PDB entry 3HDY | X-ray diffraction, 2.40 A resolution | chains A and I

== Chain A (and I) ==
Molecule: UDP-galactopyranose mutase
Source organism: Deinococcus radiodurans
Notes: EC 5.4.99.9; chain I of this document is another copy of the same molecule, construct and numbering; everything in this record applies to it too
UniProt: Q9RYF1 (Q9RYF1_DEIRA); residue numbers follow UniProt; this construct covers 1-397
Amino-acid sequence (397 residues; row label = number of the first residue in the row):
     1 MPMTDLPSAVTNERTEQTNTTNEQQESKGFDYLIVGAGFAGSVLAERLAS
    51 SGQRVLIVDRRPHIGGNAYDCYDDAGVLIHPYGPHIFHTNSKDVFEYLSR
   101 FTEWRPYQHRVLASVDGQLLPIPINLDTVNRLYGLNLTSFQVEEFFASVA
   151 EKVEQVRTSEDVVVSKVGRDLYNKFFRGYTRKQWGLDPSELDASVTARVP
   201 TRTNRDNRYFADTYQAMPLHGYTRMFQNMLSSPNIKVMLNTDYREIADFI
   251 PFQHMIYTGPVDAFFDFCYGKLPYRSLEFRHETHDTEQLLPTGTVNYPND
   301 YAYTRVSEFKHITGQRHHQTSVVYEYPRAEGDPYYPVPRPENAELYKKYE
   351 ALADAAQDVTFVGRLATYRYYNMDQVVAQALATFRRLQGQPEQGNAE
Disordered / not traced: 1-24, 390-397 (chain I: 1-28, 390-397)
Ligand contacts:
  - FAD (flavin-adenine dinucleotide): Val35, Gly36, Ala37, Gly38, Phe39, Ala40, Val58, Asp59, Arg60, Arg61, Gly65, Gly66, Asn67, Tyr82, Gly83, Pro84, His85, Ile86, His88, Thr241, Asp242, Tyr243, Arg244, Tyr257, Thr258, Gly259, Pro260, Leu277, Phe279, Arg305, Glu325, Tyr334, Tyr335, Gly363, Arg364, Leu365, Tyr371, Asn372, Met373, Asp374, Val376
  - galactose-uridine-5'-diphosphate (GDU): Pro84, Ile86, His88, His109, Val111, Ile122, Phe175, Phe176, Tyr179, Thr180, Gln183, Trp184, Val195, Thr196, Arg198, Val199, Tyr209, Phe210, Thr294, Asn296, Arg305, Tyr335, Tyr370, Asn372

== How chain A and chain I interact ==
Contacting residue pairs - 38 pairs, chain A then chain I:
  Phe30(A) - Phe249(I)  hydrophobic
  Leu56(A) - Met238(I)  hydrophobic
  Tyr72(A) - Tyr72(I)  hydrophobic
  Tyr72(A) - Gly76(I)
  Asp73(A) - Tyr72(I)
  Asp74(A) - His220(I)  salt bridge
  Asp74(A) - Arg224(I)  salt bridge
  His220(A) - Asp74(I)  salt bridge
  Arg224(A) - Asp74(I)  salt bridge
  Leu230(A) - Asn240(I)
  Ser231(A) - Asn240(I)
  Ser232(A) - Asn240(I)  hydrogen bond (backbone-side chain)
  Ile235(A) - Asn240(I)  hydrogen bond (backbone-side chain)
  Lys236(A) - Met238(I)
  Lys236(A) - Asn240(I)  hydrogen bond (side chain-backbone)
  Lys236(A) - Thr241(I)
  Lys236(A) - Glu245(I)  salt bridge
  Val237(A) - Val237(I)
  Val237(A) - Met238(I)
  Val237(A) - Leu239(I)  hydrogen bond (backbone-backbone)
  Met238(A) - Leu56(I)  hydrophobic
  Met238(A) - Lys236(I)
  Met238(A) - Val237(I)
  Leu239(A) - Val237(I)  hydrogen bond (backbone-backbone)
  Asn240(A) - Ser231(I)
  Asn240(A) - Ser232(I)  hydrogen bond (side chain-backbone)
  Asn240(A) - Ile235(I)  hydrogen bond (side chain-backbone)
  Asn240(A) - Lys236(I)  hydrogen bond (backbone-side chain)
  Thr241(A) - Lys236(I)
  Glu245(A) - Arg54(I)
  Glu245(A) - Lys236(I)  salt bridge
  Phe249(A) - Gly29(I)
  Phe249(A) - Phe30(I)  hydrophobic
  Phe249(A) - Phe249(I)
  Phe249(A) - Pro251(I)
  Pro251(A) - Phe249(I)
  Arg316(A) - His318(I)
  His318(A) - Arg316(I)
Also at the interface, not in a pair above, chain A (29 interface residues in all): Ser27, Gly29, Arg54, Gly76, Pro233, Ile246, Ile250
Also at the interface, not in a pair above, chain I (28 interface residues in all): Asp73, Leu230, Pro233, Ile246, Ile250

== In short ==
Chain A and chain I form an interface of 29 and 28 residues respectively, with 8 hydrogen bonds and 6 salt
bridges. Polar pairs include Asp74(A)-His220(I), Asp74(A)-Arg224(I) and Lys236(A)-Glu245(I). Ligands of chain
A: galactose-uridine-5'-diphosphate and flavin-adenine dinucleotide.
Chain A and chain I are both UDP-galactopyranose mutase (Deinococcus radiodurans); the structure, Crystal
Structure of UDP-galactopyranose mutase (reduced form) in complex with substrate, was determined by X-ray
diffraction (same publication as 3HDQ and 3HE3).
